5OKI - chains H and I of the 4 polymer chains in the assembly; structure by X-ray diffraction, 4.50 A resolution (low resolution: residue-level contacts below are approximate; hydrogen-bond / salt-bridge calls are withheld).

Chain H:
Molecule: Chromosome transmission fidelity protein 8
From: Saccharomyces cerevisiae (strain ATCC 204508 / S288c)
UniProtKB: P38877 (CTF8_YEAST); residues 1-133 here = UniProt positions 1-133
Sequence (133 residues; each row starts with the number of its first residue):
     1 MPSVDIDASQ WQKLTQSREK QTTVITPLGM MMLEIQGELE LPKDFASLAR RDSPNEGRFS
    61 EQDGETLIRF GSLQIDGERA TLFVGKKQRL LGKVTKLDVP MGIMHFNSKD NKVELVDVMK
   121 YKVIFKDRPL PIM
Unresolved in the structure: 1, 133

Chain I:
Molecule: Chromosome transmission fidelity protein 18
From: Saccharomyces cerevisiae (strain ATCC 204508 / S288c)
UniProtKB: P49956 (CTF18_YEAST); numbering as in UniProt (aligned over 715-740)
Sequence (26 residues; each row starts with the number of its first residue):
   715 TVKIWVKYNE GFSNAVRKNV TWNNLW

Interface between chain H and chain I:
Contacting residue pairs (30):
  P2(H) - W736(I)
  I35(H) - V720(I)
  Q36(H) - Y722(I)
  Q36(H) - N723(I)
  G37(H) - K721(I)
  G37(H) - N723(I)
  E38(H) - V720(I)
  E38(H) - K721(I)
  E38(H) - N723(I)
  L39(H) - W719(I)
  L39(H) - V720(I)
  E40(H) - I718(I)
  E40(H) - W719(I)
  E40(H) - K721(I)
  L41(H) - I718(I)
  I68(H) - I718(I)
  F70(H) - I718(I)
  V84(H) - I718(I)
  K87(H) - K717(I)
  Q88(H) - W719(I)
  Q88(H) - V720(I)
  N107(H) - W740(I)
  S108(H) - W740(I)
  N111(H) - W736(I)
  N111(H) - W740(I)
  K126(H) - Y722(I)
  D127(H) - Y722(I)
  R128(H) - Y722(I)
  R128(H) - E724(I)
  P129(H) - Y722(I)
Also at the interface, not in a pair above, chain H (23 interface residues in all): P42, G85, F106
Also at the interface, not in a pair above, chain I (12 interface residues in all): G725, F726

Summary:
23 residues of chain H and 12 residues of chain I are in contact.
Here chain H is Chromosome transmission fidelity protein 8 and chain I is Chromosome transmission fidelity
protein 18, both from Saccharomyces cerevisiae (strain ATCC 204508 / S288c). Entry 5OKI (Crystal structure of
the Ctf18-1-8 module from Ctf18-RFC in complex with a 63 kDa fragment of ...) was determined by X-ray
diffraction together with 5OKC from the same study.
